Entry 5N06 (X-ray diffraction, 2.50 A resolution); this record covers chains A and B.

[Chain A (and B)]
Protein: Tyrosine-protein kinase receptor Tie-1
Organism: Homo sapiens
Notes: EC 2.7.10.1; chain B of this document is another copy of the same molecule, construct and numbering; everything in this record applies to it too
UniProt: P35590 (TIE1_HUMAN); residue numbers follow UniProt; this construct covers 642-738
Amino-acid sequence (126 residues; row label = number of the first residue in the row):
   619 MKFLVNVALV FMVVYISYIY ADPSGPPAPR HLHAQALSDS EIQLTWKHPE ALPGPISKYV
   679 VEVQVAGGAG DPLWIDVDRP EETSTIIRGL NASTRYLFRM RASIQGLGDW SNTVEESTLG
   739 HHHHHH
Disordered / not traced: 619-642, 686-688, 739-744 (chain B: 619-643, 684-689, 738-744)
Differences from the reference sequence: expression tag (619-638, 739-744); cloning artifact (639-641)
UniProt features mapped onto this chain:
  - glycosylation: N709 (N-linked (GlcNAc...) asparagine)

[How chain A and chain B interact]
Pairs across the interface (99; chain A residue first):
  P644(A) with G724(B); G726(B); D727(B), hydrogen bond (backbone-backbone)
  A646(A) with D727(B); W728(B); S729(B)
  P647(A) with S729(B)
  L650(A) with S729(B); N730(B); V732(B)
  A652(A) with E734(B)
  Q653(A) with E734(B)
  A654(A) with E734(B); S735(B); T736(B)
  D657(A) with T736(B); L737(B)
  I660(A) with E734(B); T736(B)
  V678(A) with W728(B)
  E680(A) with W728(B)
  W692(A) with W728(B), hydrophobic
  N709(A) with T736(B)
  A710(A) with T736(B)
  S711(A) with T736(B), hydrogen bond (backbone-side chain)
  T712(A) with T736(B), hydrogen bond (backbone-side chain)
  R713(A) with E733(B)
  Y714(A) with V732(B); E733(B); E734(B), hydrogen bond (backbone-backbone)
  L715(A) with V732(B)
  F716(A) with N730(B); T731(B); V732(B), hydrogen bond (backbone-backbone)
  R717(A) with W728(B); S729(B); T731(B)
  M718(A) with D727(B); W728(B); S729(B), hydrogen bond (backbone-backbone)
  R719(A) with L725(B); G726(B), hydrogen bond (side chain-backbone); D727(B); W728(B)
  A720(A) with G726(B), hydrogen bond (backbone-backbone)
  S721(A) with Q723(B), hydrogen bond; G724(B); L725(B)
  I722(A) with I722(B); Q723(B); G724(B), hydrogen bond (backbone-backbone)
  Q723(A) with K676(B); S721(B), hydrogen bond; I722(B); Q723(B)
  G724(A) with P644(B); S721(B); I722(B), hydrogen bond (backbone-backbone)
  L725(A) with P644(B); R719(B); A720(B)
  G726(A) with P644(B); R719(B), hydrogen bond (backbone-side chain); A720(B), hydrogen bond (backbone-backbone)
  D727(A) with P644(B), hydrogen bond (backbone-backbone); A646(B); M718(B); R719(B)
  W728(A) with A646(B); E680(B); W692(B), hydrophobic; R717(B); M718(B); R719(B)
  S729(A) with A646(B); P647(B); L650(B); R717(B); M718(B), hydrogen bond (backbone-backbone)
  N730(A) with H649(B); L650(B)
  T731(A) with F716(B); R717(B)
  V732(A) with L650(B); L715(B); F716(B), hydrogen bond (backbone-backbone)
  E733(A) with Y714(B)
  E734(A) with A652(B); Y714(B), hydrogen bond (backbone-backbone)
  S735(A) with T712(B)
  T736(A) with S656(B); D657(B); I660(B); A710(B); S711(B), hydrogen bond (backbone-backbone); T712(B), hydrogen bond (backbone-backbone); Y714(B)
  L737(A) with S656(B); A710(B)
Also at the interface, not in a pair above, chain A (46 interface residues in all): H649, S656, L662, S675, G738
Also at the interface, not in a pair above, chain B (43 interface residues in all): Q653, A654, N709, R713

[In short]
46 residues of chain A and 43 residues of chain B are in contact; the contacts include 20 hydrogen bonds.
Polar pairs include S711(A)-T736(B), T712(A)-T736(B) and R719(A)-G726(B).
Both chains are Tyrosine-protein kinase receptor Tie-1 (Homo sapiens). Entry 5N06 (Crystal structure of Tie1
Fibronectin-like domain 3) was determined by X-ray diffraction (same publication as 5MYA and 5MYB).
